9EHL - chains A and B of the 18 polymer chains in the assembly; structure by electron microscopy, 3.90 A resolution.

Chain A (and B):
Name: HIV-1 BG505 SOSIP gp120, Envelope glycoprotein gp120
Source organism: Human immunodeficiency virus 1
Notes: chain B of this document is another copy of the same molecule, construct and numbering; everything in this record applies to it too
Reference sequence: Q2N0S5 (Q2N0S5_HV1); the construct lacks a stretch of the UniProt sequence and is renumbered around it, so the offset changes along the chain: 33-141 = UniProt 32-140; 150-185 = UniProt 141-176; 187-309 = UniProt 186-308; 312-321 = UniProt 309-318; 2 more segments
Sequence (506 residues; each row starts with the number of its first residue; note: 12 numbers in that range are skipped by the numbering (no residue carries them; nothing is unmodelled there); a row labelled like 185A-185I holds insertion residues (185A, then the next letters in order)):
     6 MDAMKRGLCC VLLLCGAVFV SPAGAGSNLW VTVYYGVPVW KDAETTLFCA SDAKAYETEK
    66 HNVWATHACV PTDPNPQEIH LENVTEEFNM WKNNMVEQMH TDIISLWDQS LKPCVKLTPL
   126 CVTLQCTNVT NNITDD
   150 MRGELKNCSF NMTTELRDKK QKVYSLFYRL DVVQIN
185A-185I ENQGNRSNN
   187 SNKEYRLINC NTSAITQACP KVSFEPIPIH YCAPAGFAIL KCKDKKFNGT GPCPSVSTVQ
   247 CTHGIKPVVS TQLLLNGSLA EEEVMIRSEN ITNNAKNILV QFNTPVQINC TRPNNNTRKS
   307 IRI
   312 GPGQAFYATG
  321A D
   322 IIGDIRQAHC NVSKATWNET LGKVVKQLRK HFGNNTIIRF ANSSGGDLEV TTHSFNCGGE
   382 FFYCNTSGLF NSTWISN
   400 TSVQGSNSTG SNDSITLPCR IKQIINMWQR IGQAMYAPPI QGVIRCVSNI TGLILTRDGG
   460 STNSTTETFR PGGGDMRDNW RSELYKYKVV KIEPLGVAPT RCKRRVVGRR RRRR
Disordered / not traced: 6-32, 150-151, 185A-185I, 400-410, 506-513
Sequence notes: engineered mutation Asn332 (Thr330 in Q2N0S5), Cys501 (Ala498 in Q2N0S5); insertion (509-513)
Disulfide bonds: Cys54-Cys74, Cys119-Cys205, Cys126-Cys196, Cys131-Cys157, Cys218-Cys247, Cys228-Cys239, Cys296-Cys331, Cys378-Cys445, Cys385-Cys418
Covalent attachments: N-acetylglucosamine (NAG) linked to Asn88, Asn133, Asn156, Asn160, Asn234, Asn295, Asn301, Asn339, Asn363, Asn386, Asn392, Asn448; glycan linked to Asn197, Asn262, Asn276, Asn332
Reported in the primary citation:
  - post-translational modification sites: Asn197, Asn276 (citing earlier work)

Chain A / chain B interface:
Residue-residue contacts (18; chain A residue first):
  Thr123(A) with Pro313(B)
  Cys126(A) with Glu164(B); Leu165(B); Arg166(B), hydrogen bond (backbone-backbone); Pro313(B), hydrophobic
  Val127(A) with Arg166(B)
  Thr128(A) with Leu165(B); Asp167(B), hydrogen bond
  Thr162(A) with Arg166(B)
  Lys169(A) with Arg166(B); Asp167(B), salt bridge
  Arg192(A) with Leu165(B)
  Cys196(A) with Glu164(B); Pro313(B)
  Asn197(A) with Glu164(B); Arg308(B), hydrogen bond (backbone-side chain); Gly314(B)
  Ser199(A) with Pro313(B)
Other interface residues (no listed pair), chain A (12 interface residues in all): Thr198, Ala200
Other interface residues (no listed pair), chain B (8 interface residues in all): Lys168

Overview:
Chain A and chain B form an interface of 12 and 8 residues respectively, with 3 hydrogen bonds and 1 salt
bridge. Among the polar pairs are Lys169(A)-Asp167(B), Thr128(A)-Asp167(B) and Asn197(A)-Arg308(B).
N-acetylglucosamine is covalently linked to Asn88(A), Asn133(A), Asn156(A), Asn160(A), Asn234(A) and Asn295(A)
and 6 more. The paper reports modification sites Asn197(A) and Asn276(A).
Both chains are HIV-1 BG505 SOSIP gp120, Envelope glycoprotein gp120 (Human immunodeficiency virus 1). Entry
9EHL (Structure of HIV-1 BG505 SOSIP.664 Env trimer in complex with IOMAmin5 and 10-1074 Broadly Neutralizing
Antibodies ...) was determined by electron microscopy (same publication as 9EHM).
